Entry 5CCI (X-ray diffraction, 4.10 A resolution (low resolution: residue-level contacts below are approximate; hydrogen-bond / salt-bridge calls are withheld)); this record covers chains B and D of the 6 polymer chains in the assembly.

[Chain B]
Molecule: Syntaxin-1A
Source organism: Rattus norvegicus
Reference sequence: P32851 (STX1A_RAT); residue numbers follow UniProt; this construct covers 191-256
Amino-acid sequence (67 residues; row label = number of the first residue in the row):
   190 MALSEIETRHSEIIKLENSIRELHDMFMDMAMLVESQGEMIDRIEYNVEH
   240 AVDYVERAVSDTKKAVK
Construct notes: initiating methionine (190)
Curated features (UniProtKB/Swiss-Prot):
  - site: Lys253, Ala254 (Microbial infection: Cleavage)
  - cross-link (Glycyl lysine isopeptide (Lys-Gly)): Lys252 (interchain with G-Cter in SUMO), Lys253 (interchain with G-Cter in SUMO), Lys256 (interchain with G-Cter in SUMO)

[Chain D]
Molecule: Synaptosomal-associated protein 25
Source organism: Rattus norvegicus
Reference sequence: P60881 (SNP25_RAT), isoform P60881-2; residue numbers follow UniProt; this construct covers 141-204
Amino-acid sequence (65 residues; each row starts with the number of its first residue):
   140 MARENEMDENLEQVSGIIGNLRHMALDMGNEIDTQNRQIDRIMEKADSNK
   190 TRIDEANQRATKMLG
Disordered / not traced: 204
Construct notes: initiating methionine (140)
Curated features (UniProtKB/Swiss-Prot):
  - site ((Microbial infection) Cleavage): Arg180, Ile181, Gln197, Arg198
  - modified residue (Phosphoserine): Ser154, Ser187

[How chain B and chain D interact]
Contacting residue pairs - 7 pairs, chain B then chain D:
  Ile202(B) with Met146(D)
  Ile209(B) with Ile157(D)
  Leu212(B) with Ile157(D); Leu160(D)
  Phe216(B) with Leu160(D)
  Met219(B) with Met167(D)
  Val244(B) with Ile192(D)
Interface residues without a listed pair, chain B (7 interface residues in all): Leu205
Interface residues without a listed pair, chain D (8 interface residues in all): Leu150, Val153, Ile171

[Overview]
7 residues of chain B and 8 residues of chain D are in contact.
Chain B is Syntaxin-1A and chain D is Synaptosomal-associated protein 25, both from Rattus norvegicus; the
structure, Structure of the Mg2+-bound synaptotagmin-1 SNARE complex (short unit cell form), was determined by
X-ray diffraction together with 5CCG, 5CCH and 5CCJ from the same study.
